PDB entry 3Q4L | X-ray diffraction, 1.95 A resolution | chains A and B of the 4 polymer chains in the assembly

== Chain A (and B) ==
Name: DNA polymerase III subunit beta
Organism: Escherichia coli
Notes: EC 2.7.7.7; chain B of this document is another copy of the same molecule, construct and numbering; everything in this record applies to it too
UniProtKB: P0A988 (DPO3B_ECOLI); residues 1-366 here = UniProt positions 1-366
Amino-acid sequence (368 residues; numbered -1 to 366; the number before each row is that of its first residue; numbers below 1 keep their minus sign (Ala-1 is residue -1)):
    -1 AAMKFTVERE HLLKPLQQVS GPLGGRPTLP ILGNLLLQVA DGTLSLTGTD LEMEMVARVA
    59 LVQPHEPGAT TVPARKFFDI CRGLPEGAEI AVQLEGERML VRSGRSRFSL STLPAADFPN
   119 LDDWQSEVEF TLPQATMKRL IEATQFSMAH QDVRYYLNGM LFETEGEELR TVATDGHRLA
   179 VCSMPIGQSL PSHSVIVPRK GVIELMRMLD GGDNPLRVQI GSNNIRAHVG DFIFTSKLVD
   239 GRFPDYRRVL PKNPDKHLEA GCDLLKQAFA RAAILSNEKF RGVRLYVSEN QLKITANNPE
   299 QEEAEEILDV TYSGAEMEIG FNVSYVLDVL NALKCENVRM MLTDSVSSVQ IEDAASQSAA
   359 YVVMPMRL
Disordered / not traced: 21-24 (chain B: -1, 22-24, 366)
Sequence notes: expression tag (-1 to 0)
UniProt features mapped onto this chain:
  - binding site (DNA): Arg24, Arg73, Gln149, Tyr153, Tyr154
  - mutagenesis: Arg24 (R24A: Mild defect in DNA replication, impaired loading of clamp on DNA, polymerase speed is wild-type. More severe replication defect and very poor clamp loading; when associated with A-149), Gly66 (G66E: In dnaN159; a temperature- and UV-sensitive mutation, displays altered DNA polymerase usage, chronically induced SOS response; when associated with A-174), Ala133 (A133T: Reduction of synthesis of beta*, probably due to mutation of its promoter), Met135 (M135L: 3-fold reduction of synthesis of beta*, probably due to loss of its start codon), Met146 (M146L: No effect on synthesis of beta*), Gln149 (Q149A: Mild defect in DNA replication, impaired loading of clamp on DNA, polymerase speed is wild-type. More severe replication defect and very poor clamp loading; when associated with A-24), Tyr153 to Tyr154 (Very poor loading of clamp on DNA, polymerase speed is wild-type), Gly174 (G174A: In dnaN159; a temperature- and UV-sensitive mutation, displays altered DNA polymerase usage, chronically induced SOS response; when associated with A-66), Gln265 to Leu366 (In dnaN806; temperature sensitive), Ile272 to Leu273 (Monomeric in solution, binds very tightly to subunit delta (holA). The monomer binds tightly to linear and circular DNA. Cannot bind both Pol III and IV simultaneously)

== Interface between chain A and chain B ==
Pairs across the interface (65; chain A residue first):
  Pro71(A) with Glu300(B)
  Lys74(A) with Ile272(B); Leu273(B); Asn296(B); Glu298(B), salt bridge; Glu300(B), salt bridge
  Asp77(A) with Ile272(B)
  Ile78(A) with Ile272(B)
  Gly81(A) with Arg269(B), hydrogen bond (backbone-side chain)
  Leu82(A) with Arg269(B)
  Pro83(A) with Arg269(B)
  Arg96(A) with Glu298(B), hydrogen bond (side chain-backbone); Gln299(B)
  Arg103(A) with Glu303(B); Glu304(B); Ile305(B), hydrogen bond (backbone-backbone); Asp307(B), salt bridge
  Ser104(A) with Arg269(B); Glu303(B); Glu304(B), hydrogen bond
  Arg105(A) with Glu301(B); Ala302(B); Glu303(B), hydrogen bond (backbone-backbone)
  Phe106(A) with Arg269(B); Glu301(B); Ala302(B), hydrophobic; Glu304(B)
  Ser107(A) with Glu300(B); Glu301(B), hydrogen bond (backbone-backbone)
  Leu108(A) with Leu273(B), hydrophobic; Glu300(B)
  Ser109(A) with Glu298(B); Glu300(B), hydrogen bond (backbone-side chain)
  Arg269(A) with Gly81(B), hydrogen bond (side chain-backbone); Leu82(B); Ser104(B); Phe106(B)
  Ile272(A) with Lys74(B); Asp77(B); Ile78(B)
  Leu273(A) with Lys74(B); Ser107(B); Leu108(B), hydrophobic
  Asn296(A) with Lys74(B)
  Glu298(A) with Lys74(B), salt bridge; Arg96(B)
  Gln299(A) with Arg96(B)
  Glu300(A) with Pro71(B); Lys74(B), salt bridge; Ser107(B); Leu108(B); Ser109(B), hydrogen bond
  Glu301(A) with Arg105(B); Phe106(B); Ser107(B), hydrogen bond (backbone-backbone)
  Ala302(A) with Arg105(B); Phe106(B), hydrophobic
  Glu303(A) with Arg103(B); Ser104(B); Arg105(B), salt bridge
  Glu304(A) with Arg103(B); Ser104(B), hydrogen bond; Phe106(B)
  Ile305(A) with Arg103(B), hydrogen bond (backbone-backbone)
  Asp307(A) with Arg103(B), salt bridge
Also at the interface, not in a pair above, chain A (30 interface residues in all): Gln289, Leu306
Also at the interface, not in a pair above, chain B (29 interface residues in all): Pro83, Leu306

== In short ==
30 residues of chain A and 29 residues of chain B are in contact, with 12 hydrogen bonds and 7 salt bridges.
Among the polar pairs are Lys74(A)-Glu298(B), Lys74(A)-Glu300(B) and Arg103(A)-Asp307(B). UniProt lists 5
DNA-binding residues and 13 mutagenesis sites on chain A.
Both chains are DNA polymerase III subunit beta (Escherichia coli). Entry 3Q4L (Structure of a small peptide
ligand bound to E.coli DNA sliding clamp) was determined by X-ray diffraction (same publication as 3Q4J and
3Q4K).
